PDB entry 3TUR | X-ray diffraction, 1.72 A resolution | chain A

# Chain A
Molecule: Mycobacteria Tuberculosis LD-transpeptidase type 2
From: Mycobacterium tuberculosis
UniProtKB: O53223 (O53223_MYCTU); residue numbers follow UniProt; this construct covers 122-408
Amino-acid sequence (287 residues; numbered 122 to 408; the number before each row is that of its first residue):
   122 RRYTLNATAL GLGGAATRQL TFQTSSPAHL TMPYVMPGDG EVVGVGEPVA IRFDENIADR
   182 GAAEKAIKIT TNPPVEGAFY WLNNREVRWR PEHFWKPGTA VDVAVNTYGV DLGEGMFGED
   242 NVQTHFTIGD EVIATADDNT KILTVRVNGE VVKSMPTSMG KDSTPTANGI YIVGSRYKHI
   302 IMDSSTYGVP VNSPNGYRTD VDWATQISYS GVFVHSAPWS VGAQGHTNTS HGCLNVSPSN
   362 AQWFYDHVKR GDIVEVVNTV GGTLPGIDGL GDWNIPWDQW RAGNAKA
Unresolved in the structure: 122-149, 408
UniProt features mapped onto this chain:
  - active site: His336 (Proton donor/acceptor), Cys354 (Nucleophile)
  - binding site (Ca(2+)): Asp232, Glu235, Gly236
  - binding site (substrate): Tyr318, Ser331, Gly332, Asn356
  - site: Cys354 (Binds to carbapenem drug (covalent))
Bound ions: Di-mu-iodobis(ethylenediamine)diplatinum(II) Pt (4 sites), coordinated by Met157, His214, Met237, His347
Ligand contacts:
  - Di-mu-iodobis(ethylenediamine)diplatinum(II) (0JC), molecule 1: His150, Glu235, Met237
  - Di-mu-iodobis(ethylenediamine)diplatinum(II) (0JC), molecule 2: Met157, Glu168, Pro169, Ala171, Arg173, Glu207, Arg209, Tyr330, Gly390, Leu391
  - Di-mu-iodobis(ethylenediamine)diplatinum(II) (0JC), molecule 3: Glu213, His214, Phe215, Ile291, Trp394
  - 6-carboxylysine / D-glutamic acid: Met303, Tyr318, Thr320, Ser331, Gly332, Val333, His336, Trp340, Ser351, His352, Gly353, Cys354, Asn356
From the paper describing this entry:
  - catalytic residues: His336, His352 to Cys354 (proposed by the authors, not directly observed)
  - catalytic residues: Ser337
  - contacts within the chain: His336-Ser337 (hydrogen bond)
  - binding site for 6-carboxylysine: Tyr318, Gly332, His336, Cys354, Asn356
  - binding site for D-glutamic acid: His352
  - specificity-determining residues: Trp340 (proposed by the authors, not directly observed)
  - Di-mu-iodobis(ethylenediamine)diplatinum(II) coordination: Met157, His214, Met237, His347
  - binding site for Di-mu-iodobis(ethylenediamine)diplatinum(II): Met153, Met157, His214, Met237, His347

# Overview
Chain A binds 3 copies of Di-mu-iodobis(ethylenediamine)diplatinum(II) and 6-carboxylysine / D-glutamic acid.
Curated annotation (UniProt) lists active-site residues His336 and Cys354, 3 Ca2+-binding residues and 4
substrate-binding residues. The paper reports catalytic residues His336, His352 and Ser337; a binding site for
6-carboxylysine at Tyr318, Gly332 and His336 among others.
Chain A is Mycobacteria Tuberculosis LD-transpeptidase type 2 (Mycobacterium tuberculosis); the structure,
Crystal Structure of M. tuberculosis LD-transpeptidase type 2 complexed with a peptidoglycan fragment, was
determined by X-ray diffraction together with 3VAE, 3TX4 and 3U1P from the same study.
